4A98 - chains B and C of the 5 polymer chains in the assembly; structure by X-ray diffraction, 3.61 A resolution.

[Chain B (and C)]
Molecule: Cys-loop ligand-gated ion channel
Organism: Erwinia chrysanthemi
Notes: chain C of this document is another copy of the same molecule, construct and numbering; everything in this record applies to it too
UniProt: P0C7B7 (ELIC_ERWCH); the construct has insertions or renumbered stretches relative to UniProt, so the offset changes along the chain: 11-163 = UniProt 11-163; 165-317 = UniProt 164-316
Sequence (307 residues; each row starts with the number of its first residue):
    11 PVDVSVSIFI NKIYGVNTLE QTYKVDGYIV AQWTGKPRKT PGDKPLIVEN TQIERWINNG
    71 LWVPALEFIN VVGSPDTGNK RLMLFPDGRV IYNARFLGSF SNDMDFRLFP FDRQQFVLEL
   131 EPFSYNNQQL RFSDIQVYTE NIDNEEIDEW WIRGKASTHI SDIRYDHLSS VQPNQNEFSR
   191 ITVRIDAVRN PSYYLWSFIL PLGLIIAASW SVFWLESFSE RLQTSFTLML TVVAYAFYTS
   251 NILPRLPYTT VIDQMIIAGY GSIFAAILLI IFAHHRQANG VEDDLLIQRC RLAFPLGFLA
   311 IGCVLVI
Construct notes: insertion (164); conflict Asn289 (Met288 in P0C7B7)
Ligand contacts:
  - bromoflurazepam (BFZ; 7-bromo-1-[2-(diethylamino)ethyl]-5-(2-fluorophenyl)-1,3-dihydro-2H-1,4-benzodiazepin-2-one), molecule 1: Phe19, Tyr38, Val40, Arg91, Ile101, Asn103, Glu150
  - bromoflurazepam (BFZ), molecule 2: Glu131, Phe133, Tyr175, His177, Ser180, Val181, Gln182
Reported in the primary citation:
  - binding site for bromoflurazepam: Phe19, Tyr38, Arg91, Asn103, Phe133, Tyr175, Phe188
  - mutagenesis - F19A: abolished signaling in response to 500 muM flurazepam
  - mutagenesis - F19A: unchanged signaling in response to flurazepam (50 muM)
  - mutagenesis - L240S: increased signaling in response to GABA
  - mutagenesis - N60C, I63C: abolished signaling in response to 50 muM flurazepam

[How chain B and chain C interact]
Residue-residue contacts (95):
  Lys22(B) - Glu30(C)  hydrogen bond (side chain-backbone)
  Lys22(B) - Ser111(C)
  Tyr24(B) - Glu30(C)
  Tyr24(B) - Val82(C)
  Tyr38(B) - Glu77(C)  hydrogen bond
  Tyr38(B) - Phe133(C)  hydrophobic
  Ile57(B) - Ser134(C)
  Ile57(B) - Tyr135(C)  hydrophobic
  Glu59(B) - Val73(C)
  Glu59(B) - Pro74(C)
  Glu59(B) - Ala75(C)  hydrogen bond (side chain-backbone)
  Glu59(B) - Ser134(C)  hydrogen bond
  Glu59(B) - Tyr135(C)
  Asn60(B) - Ala75(C)
  Thr61(B) - Glu64(C)
  Gln62(B) - Ile67(C)
  Gln62(B) - Asn68(C)
  Arg65(B) - Asn68(C)  hydrogen bond (side chain-backbone)
  Asp86(B) - Gly83(C)
  Asp86(B) - Ser84(C)  hydrogen bond
  Asn89(B) - Ala75(C)
  Asn89(B) - Glu77(C)
  Asn89(B) - Phe133(C)
  Arg91(B) - Phe133(C)
  Arg91(B) - Ser134(C)
  Asn103(B) - Phe133(C)
  Arg105(B) - Glu77(C)  salt bridge
  Arg105(B) - Phe78(C)  hydrogen bond (side chain-backbone)
  Arg105(B) - Ile79(C)  hydrogen bond (side chain-backbone)
  Arg105(B) - Val81(C)  hydrogen bond (side chain-backbone)
  Leu107(B) - Gly83(C)
  Tyr148(B) - His177(C)  hydrogen bond (side chain-backbone)
  Glu156(B) - Arg117(C)
  Glu156(B) - Tyr258(C)
  Ile157(B) - Gln31(C)
  Ile157(B) - Met114(C)
  Ile157(B) - Asp115(C)
  Ile157(B) - Arg117(C)
  Ile157(B) - Pro257(C)
  Ile157(B) - Tyr258(C)
  Asp158(B) - Gln31(C)
  Glu159(B) - Leu29(C)
  Glu159(B) - Pro257(C)
  Asn200(B) - Pro257(C)
  Ser202(B) - Pro257(C)  hydrogen bond (side chain-backbone)
  Tyr203(B) - Ser250(C)
  Tyr203(B) - Leu256(C)
  Tyr203(B) - Pro257(C)
  Tyr203(B) - Tyr258(C)
  Tyr203(B) - Thr259(C)
  Tyr203(B) - Asp263(C)
  Trp206(B) - Ile267(C)
  Ser207(B) - Thr259(C)
  Ser207(B) - Ile267(C)
  Leu210(B) - Ile267(C)  hydrophobic
  Pro211(B) - Tyr270(C)  hydrophobic
  Leu214(B) - Met239(C)
  Leu214(B) - Tyr270(C)  hydrophobic
  Leu214(B) - Phe274(C)  hydrophobic
  Ile215(B) - Met239(C)  hydrophobic
  Ile215(B) - Val243(C)  hydrophobic
  Ile215(B) - Tyr270(C)  hydrophobic
  Ala217(B) - Phe274(C)  hydrophobic
  Ala218(B) - Phe236(C)
  Ala218(B) - Phe274(C)
  Ser221(B) - Leu232(C)
  Ser221(B) - Phe236(C)
  Ser221(B) - Ile281(C)
  Trp224(B) - Phe228(C)
  Trp224(B) - Ile281(C)
  Trp224(B) - His285(C)
  Leu225(B) - Leu232(C)  hydrophobic
  Glu226(B) - His284(C)  salt bridge
  Glu230(B) - Ser229(C)  hydrogen bond
  Glu230(B) - Gln233(C)
  Thr234(B) - Gln233(C)
  Thr234(B) - Phe236(C)
  Leu238(B) - Phe236(C)  hydrophobic
  Leu240(B) - Leu240(C)  hydrophobic
  Thr241(B) - Leu240(C)
  Thr241(B) - Val243(C)
  Ala244(B) - Leu240(C)  hydrophobic
  Ala244(B) - Val243(C)
  Tyr245(B) - Val243(C)
  Tyr245(B) - Tyr270(C)
  Phe247(B) - Phe247(C)  hydrophobic
  Tyr248(B) - Ala246(C)
  Tyr248(B) - Phe247(C)  hydrophobic
  Tyr248(B) - Ser250(C)
  Asn251(B) - Phe247(C)
  Asn251(B) - Asn251(C)  hydrogen bond
  Ile252(B) - Ser250(C)
  Ile252(B) - Asn251(C)
  Ile252(B) - Arg255(C)
  Arg301(B) - His285(C)
Interface residues without a listed pair, chain B (56 interface residues in all): Asp36, Gln42, Lys90, Phe95, Arg99, Ile101, Ala104, Asn154, Thr237
Interface residues without a listed pair, chain C (53 interface residues in all): Asp113, Gln139, Leu178, Val181, Ile277

[Overview]
56 residues of chain B and 53 residues of chain C are in contact; the contacts include 13 hydrogen bonds and 2
salt bridges. Polar contacts include Arg105(B)-Glu77(C), Glu226(B)-His284(C) and Lys22(B)-Glu30(C). The paper
reports a binding site for bromoflurazepam at Phe19(B), Tyr38(B) and Arg91(B) among others; N60C and I63C of
chain B abolish signaling in response to 50 muM flurazepam; 4 substitutions were tested in all.
Both chains are Cys-loop ligand-gated ion channel (Erwinia chrysanthemi). Entry 4A98 (X-ray structure of a
pentameric ligand gated ion channel from Erwinia chrysanthemi (ELIC) in complex with ...) was determined by
X-ray diffraction (same publication as 2YOE and 4A97).
